6UXW - chains R and b of the 28 polymer chains in the assembly; structure by electron microscopy, 8.96 A resolution (very low resolution: no residue pairs are listed; an interface is given only as per-side residue counts).

[Chain R]
Protein: Histone H3.2
Source organism: Xenopus laevis
UniProt: P84233 (H32_XENLA); residues 1-135 here correspond to UniProt positions 2-136 (UniProt number = residue number + 1)
Chain sequence (135 residues; each row starts with the number of its first residue):
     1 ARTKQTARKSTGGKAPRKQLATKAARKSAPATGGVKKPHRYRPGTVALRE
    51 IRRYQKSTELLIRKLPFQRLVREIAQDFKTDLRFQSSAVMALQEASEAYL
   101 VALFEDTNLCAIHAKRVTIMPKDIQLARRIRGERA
Disordered / not traced: 1-36, 135
Sequence notes: conflict Ala102 (Gly103 in P84233)
Curated features (UniProtKB/Swiss-Prot):
  - modified residue: Arg2 (Asymmetric dimethylarginine), Thr3 (Phosphothreonine), Lys4 (Allysine), Gln5 (5-glutamyl dopamine), Thr6 (Phosphothreonine), Arg8 (Citrulline), Lys9 (N6,N6,N6-trimethyllysine), Ser10 (ADP-ribosylserine), Thr11 (Phosphothreonine), Lys14 (N6-(2-hydroxyisobutyryl)lysine), Arg17 (Asymmetric dimethylarginine), Lys18 (N6-(2-hydroxyisobutyryl)lysine), Lys23 (N6-(2-hydroxyisobutyryl)lysine), Arg26 (Citrulline), Lys27 (N6,N6,N6-trimethyllysine), Ser28 (ADP-ribosylserine), Lys36 (N6,N6,N6-trimethyllysine), Lys37 (N6-methyllysine), Tyr41 (Phosphotyrosine), Lys56 (N6,N6,N6-trimethyllysine) and 8 more in UniProt
  - lipidation: Cys110 (S-palmitoyl cysteine)

[Chain b]
Molecule: 601 sequence top strand
Sequence (200 nucleotides; numbered -44 to 155; the number before each row is that of its first residue; numbers below 1 keep their minus sign (DA-44 is residue -44)):
   -44 ACCTCCCACTATTTTATGCGCCGGTATTGAACCACGCTTATGCCCAGCAT
     6 CGTTAATCGATGTATATATCTGACACGTGCCTGGAGACTAGGGAGTAATC
    56 CCCTTGGCGGTTAAAACGCGGGGGACAGCGCGTACGTGCGTTTAAGCGGT
   106 GCTAGAGCTGTCTACGACCAATTGAGCGGCCTCGGCACCGGGATTCTGAT
Disordered / not traced: -44 to 0

[Chain R / chain b interface]
At this resolution (9 A) residue pairs are not listed: 17 residues of chain R and 11 of chain b lie at the interface.

[Summary]
17 residues of chain R and 11 residues of chain b are in contact.
Chain R is Histone H3.2 (Xenopus laevis) and chain b is 601 sequence top strand; the structure, SWI/SNF
nucleosome complex with ADP-BeFx, was determined by electron microscopy (same publication as 6UXV).
